Entry 6DUF (X-ray diffraction, 1.96 A resolution); this record covers chains A and B.

# Chain A
Molecule: p66 RT
From: Human immunodeficiency virus type 1 group M subtype B
Notes: EC 2.7.7.49, 2.7.7.7, 3.1.26.13
Reference sequence: P03366 (POL_HV1B1); residues 1-555 here correspond to UniProt positions 600-1154 (UniProt number = residue number + 599)
Amino-acid sequence (557 residues; numbered -1 to 555; the number before each row is that of its first residue; numbers below 1 keep their minus sign (Met-1 is residue -1)):
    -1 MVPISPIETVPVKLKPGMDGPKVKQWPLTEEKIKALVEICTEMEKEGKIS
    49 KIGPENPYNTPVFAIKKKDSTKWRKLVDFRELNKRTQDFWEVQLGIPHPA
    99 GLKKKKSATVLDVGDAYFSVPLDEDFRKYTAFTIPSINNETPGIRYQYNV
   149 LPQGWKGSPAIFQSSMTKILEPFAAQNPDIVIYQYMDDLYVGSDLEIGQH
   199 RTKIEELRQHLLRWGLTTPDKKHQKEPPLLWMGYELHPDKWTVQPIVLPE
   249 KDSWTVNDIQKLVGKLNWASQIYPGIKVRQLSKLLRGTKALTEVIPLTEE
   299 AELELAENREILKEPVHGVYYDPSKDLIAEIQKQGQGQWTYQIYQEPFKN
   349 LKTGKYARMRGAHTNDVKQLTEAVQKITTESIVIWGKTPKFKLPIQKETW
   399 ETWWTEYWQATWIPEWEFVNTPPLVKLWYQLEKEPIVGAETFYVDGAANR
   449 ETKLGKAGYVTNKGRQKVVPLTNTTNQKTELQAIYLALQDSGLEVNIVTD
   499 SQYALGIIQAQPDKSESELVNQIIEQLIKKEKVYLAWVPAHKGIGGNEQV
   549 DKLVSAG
Unresolved in the structure: 555
Sequence notes: initiating methionine (-1); expression tag (0); engineered mutation Ala106 (Val705 in P03366), Ala172 (Lys771 in P03366), Ala173 (Lys772 in P03366), Leu227 (Phe826 in P03366), Ser280 (Cys879 in P03366)
Bound ions: Mg2+: Asp443, Asp549
Residues lining bound ligands: K5C (4-({4-[(4-{4-[(E)-2-cyanoethenyl]-2,6-dimethylphenoxy}thieno[3,2-d]pyrimidin-2-yl)amino]piperidin-1-yl}methyl)benzene-1-sulfonamide): Pro95, Leu100, Lys101, Lys102, Lys103, Lys104, Ser105, Ala106, Val108, Val179, Ile180, Tyr181, Tyr188, Val189, Gly190, Pro225, Leu227, Leu228, Trp229, Leu234, His235, Pro236, Tyr318
Swiss-Prot annotation at these positions:
  - motif: Trp398 to Trp414 (Tryptophan repeat motif)
  - binding site (Mg(2+)): Asp110, Asp185, Asp186, Asp443, Glu478, Asp498, Asp549
  - site: Trp401 (Essential for RT p66/p51 heterodimerization), Trp414 (Essential for RT p66/p51 heterodimerization), Phe440, Tyr441 (Cleavage)
What the authors report for this chain:
  - binding site for K5C: Lys101, Ala106, Leu227
  - mutagenesis - V106A/F227L (1.7-fold), Y181I, Y188L, P225H, P236L: unchanged binding to K5C
  - mutagenesis - K103N/Y181I (1805-fold), V106A/F227L (4.0-fold), Y188L: decreased binding to RPV
  - mutagenesis - K103N/Y181I: decreased binding to K5C
  - disease-associated variants - P225H, P236L: unchanged binding to RPV

# Chain B
Molecule: p51 RT
From: Human immunodeficiency virus type 1 group M subtype B
Reference sequence: P03366 (POL_HV1B1); residues 1-428 here correspond to UniProt positions 600-1027 (UniProt number = residue number + 599)
Amino-acid sequence (428 residues; each row starts with the number of its first residue):
     1 PISPIETVPVKLKPGMDGPKVKQWPLTEEKIKALVEICTEMEKEGKISKI
    51 GPENPYNTPVFAIKKKDSTKWRKLVDFRELNKRTQDFWEVQLGIPHPAGL
   101 KKKKSVTVLDVGDAYFSVPLDEDFRKYTAFTIPSINNETPGIRYQYNVLP
   151 QGWKGSPAIFQSSMTKILEPFKKQNPDIVIYQYMDDLYVGSDLEIGQHRT
   201 KIEELRQHLLRWGLTTPDKKHQKEPPFLWMGYELHPDKWTVQPIVLPEKD
   251 SWTVNDIQKLVGKLNWASQIYPGIKVRQLSKLLRGTKALTEVIPLTEEAE
   301 LELAENREILKEPVHGVYYDPSKDLIAEIQKQGQGQWTYQIYQEPFKNLK
   351 TGKYARMRGAHTNDVKQLTEAVQKITTESIVIWGKTPKFKLPIQKETWET
   401 WWTEYWQATWIPEWEFVNTPPLVKLWYQ
Unresolved in the structure: 1-3, 214-226
Sequence notes: engineered mutation Ser280 (Cys879 in P03366)
Swiss-Prot annotation at these positions:
  - region: Phe227 to His235 (RT 'primer grip')
  - motif: Trp398 to Trp414 (Tryptophan repeat motif)
  - binding site (Mg(2+)): Asp110, Asp185, Asp186
  - site (Essential for RT p66/p51 heterodimerization): Trp401, Trp414

# How chain A and chain B interact
Residue-residue contacts - 118 pairs, chain A then chain B:
  Val8(A) with Pro52(B), hydrophobic; Glu53(B)
  Pro9(A) with Glu53(B)
  Gln85(A) with Glu53(B), hydrogen bond (side chain-backbone)
  Asp86(A) with Lys20(B), salt bridge; Pro55(B)
  Phe87(A) with Pro52(B); Pro55(B)
  Trp88(A) with Pro52(B), hydrogen bond (backbone-backbone); Asn54(B); Pro55(B); Tyr56(B); Asn57(B); Thr131(B); Arg143(B)
  Val90(A) with Pro140(B), hydrophobic
  Gly93(A) with Asn137(B)
  Ile94(A) with Asn137(B)
  Pro95(A) with Asn136(B); Asn137(B)
  His96(A) with Asn136(B), hydrogen bond (backbone-side chain)
  Gly99(A) with Asn136(B); Glu138(B)
  Leu100(A) with Asn136(B); Glu138(B)
  Ala158(A) with Pro52(B)
  Ser162(A) with Pro52(B)
  Thr165(A) with Pro140(B)
  Tyr181(A) with Asn137(B); Glu138(B)
  Met357(A) with Gln394(B)
  Thr369(A) with Thr397(B)
  Glu370(A) with Gln394(B), hydrogen bond
  Gln373(A) with Thr397(B); Thr400(B); Trp401(B), hydrogen bond
  Thr376(A) with Thr400(B); Trp401(B)
  Ile380(A) with Leu26(B); Thr27(B)
  Val381(A) with Pro25(B), hydrophobic; Ile135(B); Asn136(B), hydrogen bond (backbone-backbone)
  Ile382(A) with Ile135(B); Asn136(B)
  Trp383(A) with Ile135(B)
  Gly384(A) with Thr27(B); Glu28(B), hydrogen bond (backbone-backbone); Ile135(B)
  Trp402(A) with Lys331(B), hydrogen bond (backbone-side chain); His361(B); Thr362(B); Asp364(B)
  Tyr405(A) with Lys331(B), hydrogen bond (backbone-side chain)
  Trp406(A) with Lys331(B); Pro392(B), hydrophobic; Val417(B); Asn418(B); Thr419(B); Pro420(B); Pro421(B)
  Gln407(A) with Lys331(B), hydrogen bond (backbone-side chain); Asp364(B); Pro392(B); Ile393(B); Gln394(B); Val417(B), hydrogen bond (side chain-backbone); Asn418(B)
  Ala408(A) with Lys331(B); Trp337(B), hydrophobic; Asp364(B); Leu368(B), hydrophobic; Pro392(B), hydrogen bond (backbone-backbone); Ile393(B)
  Thr409(A) with Asp364(B), hydrogen bond (backbone-side chain)
  Trp410(A) with Thr362(B); Asn363(B); Val365(B), hydrophobic; Trp401(B), hydrophobic; Tyr405(B)
  Pro412(A) with Trp401(B), hydrophobic
  Pro433(A) with Asn255(B); Leu289(B), hydrophobic; Thr290(B)
  Thr439(A) with Lys287(B); Ala288(B); Leu289(B), hydrogen bond (side chain-backbone)
  Tyr441(A) with Val254(B); Gln258(B); Thr286(B); Lys287(B), hydrogen bond (side chain-backbone)
  Val458(A) with Thr286(B)
  Thr459(A) with Thr286(B)
  Asn460(A) with Thr286(B); Lys287(B); Ala288(B)
  Asn494(A) with Leu289(B)
  Val496(A) with Gln258(B); Leu289(B), hydrophobic
  Leu503(A) with Leu422(B), hydrophobic
  Gly504(A) with Pro420(B)
  Gln507(A) with Pro420(B)
  Tyr532(A) with Asn255(B), hydrogen bond; Leu289(B), hydrophobic
  Trp535(A) with Leu422(B), hydrophobic; Trp426(B), hydrophobic
  Val536(A) with Gln258(B)
  Pro537(A) with Gly262(B); Asn265(B)
  Lys540(A) with Asn265(B); Val276(B); Ser280(B), hydrogen bond (backbone-side chain)
  Gly541(A) with Ser280(B)
  Ile542(A) with Ser280(B)
  Gly543(A) with Leu283(B), hydrogen bond (backbone-backbone); Gly285(B)
  Gly544(A) with Gly285(B), hydrogen bond (backbone-backbone); Thr286(B)
Also at the interface, not in a pair above, chain A (67 interface residues in all): Ile159, Glu169, Thr377, Lys385, Thr386, Thr403, Ile434, Val435, Gln500, Ala508, Ala534, Gln547
Also at the interface, not in a pair above, chain B (59 interface residues in all): Lys49, Gly141, Val261, Glu396, Lys424

# In short
The interface between chain A and chain B involves 67 residues on one side and 59 on the other, with 19
hydrogen bonds and 1 salt bridge. Polar contacts include Asp86(A)-Lys20(B), Gln85(A)-Glu53(B) and
His96(A)-Asn136(B). The paper reports a binding site for K5C at Lys101(A), Ala106(A) and Leu227(A);
K103N/Y181I, V106A/F227L and Y188L of chain A reduce binding to RPV; 6 substitutions were tested in all.
Chain A is p66 RT and chain B is p51 RT, both from Human immunodeficiency virus type 1 group M subtype B; the
structure, Crystal structure of HIV-1 reverse transcriptase V106A/F227L mutant in complex with non-nucleoside
inhibitor 25a, was determined by X-ray diffraction (same publication as 6C0J, 6C0K, 6C0L, 6C0N, 6C0O, 6C0P and
4 further entries).
